8D0K - chains F and H of the 8 polymer chains in the assembly; structure by electron microscopy, 4.27 A resolution (low resolution: residue-level contacts below are approximate; hydrogen-bond / salt-bridge calls are withheld).

# Chain F
Molecule: DNA polymerase alpha catalytic subunit
Organism: Homo sapiens
Notes: EC 2.7.7.7
Reference sequence: P09884 (DPOLA_HUMAN); numbering as in UniProt (aligned over 2-1462)
Amino-acid sequence (1527 residues; row label = number of the first residue in the row; numbers below 1 keep their minus sign (Met-63 is residue -63)):
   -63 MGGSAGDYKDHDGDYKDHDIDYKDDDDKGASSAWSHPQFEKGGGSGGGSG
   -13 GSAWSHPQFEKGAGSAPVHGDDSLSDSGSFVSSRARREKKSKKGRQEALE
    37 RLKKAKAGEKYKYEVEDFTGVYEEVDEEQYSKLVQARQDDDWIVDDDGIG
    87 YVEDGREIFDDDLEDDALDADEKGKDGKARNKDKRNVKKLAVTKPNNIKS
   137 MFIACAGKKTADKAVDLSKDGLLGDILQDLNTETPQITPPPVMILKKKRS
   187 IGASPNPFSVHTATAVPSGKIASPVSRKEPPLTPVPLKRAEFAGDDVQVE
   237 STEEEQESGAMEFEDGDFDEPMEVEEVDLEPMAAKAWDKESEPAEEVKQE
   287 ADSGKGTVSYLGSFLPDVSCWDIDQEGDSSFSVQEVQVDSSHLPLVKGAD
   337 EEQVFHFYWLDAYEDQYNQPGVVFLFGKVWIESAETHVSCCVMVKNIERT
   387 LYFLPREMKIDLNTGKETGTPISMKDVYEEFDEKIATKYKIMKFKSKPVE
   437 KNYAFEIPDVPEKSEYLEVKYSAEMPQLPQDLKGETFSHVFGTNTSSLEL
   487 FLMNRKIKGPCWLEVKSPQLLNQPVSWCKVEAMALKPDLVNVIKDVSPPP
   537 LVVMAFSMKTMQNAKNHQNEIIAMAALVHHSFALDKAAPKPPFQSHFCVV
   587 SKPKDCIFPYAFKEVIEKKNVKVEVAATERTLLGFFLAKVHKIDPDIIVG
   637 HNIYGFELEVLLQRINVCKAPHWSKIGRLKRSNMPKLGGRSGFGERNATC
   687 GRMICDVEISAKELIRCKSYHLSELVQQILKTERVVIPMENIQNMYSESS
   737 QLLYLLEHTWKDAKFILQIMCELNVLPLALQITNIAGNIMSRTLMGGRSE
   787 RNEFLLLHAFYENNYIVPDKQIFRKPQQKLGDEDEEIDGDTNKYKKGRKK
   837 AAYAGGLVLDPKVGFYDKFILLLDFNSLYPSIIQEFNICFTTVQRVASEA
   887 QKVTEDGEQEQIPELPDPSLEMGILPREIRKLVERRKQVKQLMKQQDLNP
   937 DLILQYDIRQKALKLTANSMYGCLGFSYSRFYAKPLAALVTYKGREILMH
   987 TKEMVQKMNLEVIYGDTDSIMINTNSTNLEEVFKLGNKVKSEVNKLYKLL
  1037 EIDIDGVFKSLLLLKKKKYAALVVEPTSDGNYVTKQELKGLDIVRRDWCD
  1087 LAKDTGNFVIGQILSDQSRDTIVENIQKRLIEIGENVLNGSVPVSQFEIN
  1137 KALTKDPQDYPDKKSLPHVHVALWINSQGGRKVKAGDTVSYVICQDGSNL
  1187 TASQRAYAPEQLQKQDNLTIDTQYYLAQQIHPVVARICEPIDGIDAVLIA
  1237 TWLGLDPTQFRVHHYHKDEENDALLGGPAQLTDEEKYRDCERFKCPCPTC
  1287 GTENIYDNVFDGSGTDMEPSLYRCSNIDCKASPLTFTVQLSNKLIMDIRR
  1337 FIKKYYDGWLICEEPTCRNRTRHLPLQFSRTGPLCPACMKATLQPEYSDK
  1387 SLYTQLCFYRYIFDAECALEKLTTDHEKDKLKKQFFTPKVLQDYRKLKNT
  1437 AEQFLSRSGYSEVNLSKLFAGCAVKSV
Unresolved in the structure: -63 to 323, 808-841, 1076-1265, 1463
Differences from the reference sequence: initiating methionine (-63); expression tag (-62 to 1, 1463)
Swiss-Prot annotation at these positions:
  - zinc finger: Cys1283 to Ser1318 (CysA-type)
  - motif: Cys1348 to Cys1374 (CysB motif)
  - binding site (Zn(2+)): Cys1283, Cys1286, Cys1310, Cys1315, Cys1348, Cys1353, Cys1371, Cys1374
  - site: Lys124, Lys125 (Cleavage)
  - modified residue: Thr174 (Phosphothreonine), Ser186 (Phosphoserine), Ser190 (Phosphoserine), Ser209 (Phosphoserine), Lys224 (N6-acetyllysine), Thr406 (Phosphothreonine), Lys970 (N6-succinyllysine)
  - natural variant: Ile79 (I79S: In VEODS), Gly110 (G110R: In VEODS), Pro1381 (P1381L: In VEODS)

# Chain H
Molecule: 60-nt DNA strand
Sequence (60 nucleotides; row label = number of the first residue in the row; numbers below 1 keep their minus sign (DC-36 is residue -36)):
   -36 CTAACCGCATCTAGCTTTTTGCTAGATGCGGTTAGCTTAGGGTTAGGGTT
    14 AGGGTTAGGG
Unresolved in the structure: -36 to 0, 21-23
Differences from the reference sequence: expression tag (-36 to -8)

# Interface between chain F and chain H
Residue-residue contacts (10):
  Gln554(F) with DT7(H)
  Asn652(F) with DT7(H); DA8(H)
  Val653(F) with DT6(H); DT7(H)
  Cys654(F) with DT6(H)
  Lys655(F) with DT6(H); DT7(H)
  Lys672(F) with DG9(H); DG11(H)
Interface residues without a listed pair, chain F (7 interface residues in all): Leu673

# Summary
Chain F and chain H form an interface of 7 and 5 residues respectively. Curated annotation (UniProt) lists 8
Zn2+-binding residues on chain F.
Here chain F is DNA polymerase alpha catalytic subunit (Homo sapiens) and chain H is a 60-nt DNA strand. Entry
8D0K (Human CST-DNA polymerase alpha/primase preinitiation complex bound to 4xTEL-foldback template - PRIM2C
advanced PIC) was determined by electron microscopy (same publication as 8D0B).
